PDB entry 9DMS | electron microscopy, 1.92 A resolution | chains F and G of the 7 polymer chains in the assembly

Chain F:
Molecule: Fab6 heavy chain
Source organism: Homo sapiens
Sequence (290 residues; each row starts with the number of its first residue):
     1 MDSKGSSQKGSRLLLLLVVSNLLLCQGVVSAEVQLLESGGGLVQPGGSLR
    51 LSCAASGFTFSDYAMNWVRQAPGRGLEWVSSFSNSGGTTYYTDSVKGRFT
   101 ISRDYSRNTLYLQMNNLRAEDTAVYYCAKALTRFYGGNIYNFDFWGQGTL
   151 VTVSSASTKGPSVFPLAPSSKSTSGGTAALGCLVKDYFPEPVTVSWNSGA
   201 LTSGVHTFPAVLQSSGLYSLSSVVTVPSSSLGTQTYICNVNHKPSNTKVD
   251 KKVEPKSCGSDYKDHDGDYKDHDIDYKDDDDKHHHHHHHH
Not modelled in the structure: 1-31, 170-175, 256-290
Disulfide bonds: Cys53-Cys127, Cys182-Cys238

Chain G:
Molecule: Fab6 light chain
Source organism: Homo sapiens
Sequence (233 residues; each row starts with the number of its first residue):
     1 MGWSCIILFLVATATGVHSSYELTQPPSVSVAPGQTARITCGGNNIGSKS
    51 VHWYQQKPGQAPVLVVYDNSDRPSGIPERLSGSNSGNTATLTISGVEAGD
   101 EADYYCQVWDSNSDVVFGGGTKLTVLRTVAAPSVFIFPPSDEQLKSGTAS
   151 VVCLLNNFYPREAKVQWKVDNALQSGNSQESVTEQDSKDSTYSLSSTLTL
   201 SKADYEKHKVYACEVTHQGLSSPVTKSFNRGEC
Not modelled in the structure: 1-19, 231-233
Disulfide bonds: Cys41-Cys106, Cys153-Cys213

Interface between chain F and chain G:
Contacting residue pairs (64):
  Val68(F) - Phe117(G)  hydrophobic
  Gln70(F) - Gln56(G)  hydrogen bond
  Gln70(F) - Tyr105(G)  hydrogen bond
  Arg74(F) - Tyr105(G)
  Gly75(F) - Tyr105(G)
  Leu76(F) - Tyr105(G)
  Leu76(F) - Phe117(G)
  Trp78(F) - Asp114(G)
  Trp78(F) - Val115(G)  hydrophobic
  Trp78(F) - Phe117(G)
  Tyr126(F) - Gln56(G)  hydrogen bond
  Tyr135(F) - Trp109(G)  hydrogen bond
  Tyr135(F) - Asp114(G)  hydrogen bond
  Gly136(F) - Trp109(G)
  Gly137(F) - Trp109(G)
  Asn138(F) - Ser48(G)
  Asn138(F) - Lys49(G)
  Asn138(F) - Ser50(G)
  Asn138(F) - His52(G)  hydrogen bond (backbone-side chain)
  Asn138(F) - Trp109(G)
  Ile139(F) - His52(G)
  Tyr140(F) - His52(G)  hydrogen bond (backbone-side chain)
  Tyr140(F) - Gln107(G)  hydrogen bond (backbone-side chain)
  Asn141(F) - His52(G)
  Asn141(F) - Tyr54(G)
  Asn141(F) - Leu64(G)
  Asn141(F) - Tyr67(G)
  Asn141(F) - Gln107(G)
  Phe142(F) - Tyr54(G)  hydrogen bond (backbone-side chain)
  Phe142(F) - Leu64(G)
  Phe142(F) - Val115(G)  hydrophobic
  Phe142(F) - Phe117(G)  hydrophobic
  Asp143(F) - Leu64(G)
  Trp145(F) - Tyr54(G)
  Trp145(F) - Pro62(G)
  Gly146(F) - Ala61(G)
  Gln147(F) - Ala61(G)  hydrogen bond (side chain-backbone)
  Phe164(F) - Gln143(G)
  Pro165(F) - Ser140(G)
  Pro165(F) - Glu142(G)
  Leu166(F) - Phe137(G)  hydrophobic
  Leu166(F) - Val152(G)  hydrophobic
  Ala167(F) - Phe137(G)
  Thr177(F) - Phe135(G)
  Ala178(F) - Phe135(G)
  Ala179(F) - Phe135(G)  hydrophobic
  Ala179(F) - Phe137(G)
  Leu183(F) - Ser150(G)
  His206(F) - Asn156(G)  hydrogen bond
  His206(F) - Asn157(G)
  His206(F) - Ser193(G)
  Phe208(F) - Ser181(G)
  Phe208(F) - Thr183(G)
  Phe208(F) - Ser193(G)
  Phe208(F) - Leu194(G)
  Phe208(F) - Ser195(G)
  Pro209(F) - Ser181(G)  hydrogen bond (backbone-side chain)
  Pro209(F) - Val182(G)
  Val211(F) - Glu180(G)
  Leu212(F) - Gln179(G)  hydrogen bond (backbone-side chain)
  Gln213(F) - Gln179(G)
  Val223(F) - Leu154(G)  hydrophobic
  Thr225(F) - Asn156(G)
  Lys251(F) - Glu142(G)  salt bridge
Other interface residues (no listed pair), chain F (42 interface residues in all): Glu77, Pro168, Ser169, Leu180, Lys185, Ser221
Other interface residues (no listed pair), chain G (39 interface residues in all): Gln60, Asp68, Ile136, Ser146, Thr199

Summary:
42 residues of chain F face 39 of chain G across their interface, with 13 hydrogen bonds and 1 salt bridge.
Among the polar pairs are Lys251(F)-Glu142(G), Gln70(F)-Gln56(G) and Gln70(F)-Tyr105(G).
Chain F is Fab6 heavy chain and chain G is Fab6 light chain, both from Homo sapiens; the structure, Human
muscle nAChR with fab6-bound, was determined by electron microscopy, deposited together with 9DMG, 9DMH, 9DMJ,
9DMK, 9DML, 9DMQ and 9DMT.
